Entry 6GND (X-ray diffraction, 2.89 A resolution); this record covers chains A and G of the 4 polymer chains in the assembly.

== Chain A (and G) ==
Molecule: Thioredoxin reductase
From: Clostridium acetobutylicum ATCC 824
Notes: chain G of this document is another copy of the same molecule, construct and numbering; everything in this record applies to it too
Reference sequence: Q97EM8 (Q97EM8_CLOAB); numbering as in UniProt (aligned over 1-285)
Sequence (288 residues; numbered -2 to 285; the number before each row is that of its first residue; numbers below 1 keep their minus sign (Gly-2 is residue -2)):
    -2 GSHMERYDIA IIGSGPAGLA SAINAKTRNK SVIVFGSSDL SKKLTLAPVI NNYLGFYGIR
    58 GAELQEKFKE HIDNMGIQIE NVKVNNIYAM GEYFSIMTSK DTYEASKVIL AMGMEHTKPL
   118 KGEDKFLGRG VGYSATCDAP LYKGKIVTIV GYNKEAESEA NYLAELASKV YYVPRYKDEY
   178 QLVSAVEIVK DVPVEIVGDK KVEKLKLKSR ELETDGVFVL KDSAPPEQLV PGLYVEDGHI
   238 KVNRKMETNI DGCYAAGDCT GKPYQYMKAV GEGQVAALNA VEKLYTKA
Unresolved in the structure: -2 to 1, 125-127, 284-285 (chain G: -2 to -1, 126-130, 285)
Differences from the reference sequence: expression tag (-2 to 0); engineered mutation Ser131 (Cys in Q97EM8)
Small-molecule neighbours: FAD (flavin-adenine dinucleotide): Ile9, Gly10, Ser11, Gly12, Pro13, Ala14, Phe32, Gly33, Ser34, Asp36, Leu37, Ser38, Lys40, Leu43, Ala44, Pro45, Val46, Ile47, Asn49, Val79, Lys80, Val81, Ala108, Met109, Gly110, Leu226, Gly254, Asp255, Tyr261, Gln262, Tyr263, Ala266
Reported in the primary citation:
  - conformationally variable residues (domain motion): Gly110 to Glu112, Pro222 to Pro223
  - specificity-determining residues: Pro137 to Tyr139, Pro260 to Tyr263 (by similarity / conservation)

== How chain A and chain G interact ==
Pairs across the interface (57; chain A residue first):
  Pro13(A) - Leu51(G)
  Leu16(A) - Leu51(G)  hydrophobic
  Ala17(A) - Met264(G)  hydrophobic
  Ile20(A) - Asn49(G)
  Ile20(A) - Leu51(G)  hydrophobic
  Asn21(A) - Asn49(G)
  Asn21(A) - Met264(G)
  Asn48(A) - His68(G)  hydrogen bond (backbone-side chain)
  Asn49(A) - Ile20(G)
  Asn49(A) - Asn21(G)
  Tyr50(A) - Leu51(G)  hydrogen bond (side chain-backbone)
  Tyr50(A) - His68(G)  hydrogen bond (backbone-side chain)
  Leu51(A) - Ile20(G)  hydrophobic
  Leu51(A) - Tyr50(G)  hydrogen bond (backbone-side chain)
  Leu51(A) - Phe65(G)  hydrophobic
  Leu51(A) - His68(G)
  Gly52(A) - Phe53(G)
  Gly52(A) - His68(G)  hydrogen bond (backbone-side chain)
  Phe53(A) - Gly52(G)
  Phe53(A) - Phe53(G)  hydrophobic
  Phe53(A) - His68(G)
  Tyr54(A) - His68(G)
  Tyr54(A) - Asn71(G)
  Tyr54(A) - Met72(G)  hydrophobic
  Lys64(A) - Gly52(G)
  Phe65(A) - Leu51(G)  hydrophobic
  Phe65(A) - Gly52(G)
  His68(A) - Asn48(G)  hydrogen bond (side chain-backbone)
  His68(A) - Tyr50(G)
  His68(A) - Leu51(G)
  His68(A) - Gly52(G)  hydrogen bond (side chain-backbone)
  His68(A) - Phe53(G)  hydrogen bond (side chain-backbone)
  Asn71(A) - Tyr54(G)
  Met72(A) - Tyr54(G)
  Val239(A) - Arg241(G)
  Thr257(A) - Arg241(G)
  Lys259(A) - Arg241(G)
  Pro260(A) - Leu275(G)  hydrophobic
  Gln262(A) - Gln271(G)
  Met264(A) - Ala17(G)  hydrophobic
  Met264(A) - Asn21(G)
  Met264(A) - Val267(G)  hydrophobic
  Met264(A) - Gly268(G)
  Met264(A) - Gln271(G)  hydrogen bond (backbone-side chain)
  Lys265(A) - Gly268(G)
  Lys265(A) - Gln271(G)  hydrogen bond (backbone-side chain)
  Lys265(A) - Val272(G)
  Val267(A) - Met264(G)  hydrophobic
  Gly268(A) - Met264(G)
  Glu269(A) - Arg241(G)  salt bridge
  Gln271(A) - Asn49(G)
  Gln271(A) - Gln262(G)
  Gln271(A) - Met264(G)
  Gln271(A) - Lys265(G)  hydrogen bond (side chain-backbone)
  Val272(A) - Lys265(G)
  Leu275(A) - Pro260(G)  hydrophobic
  Leu275(A) - Gln262(G)
Interface residues without a listed pair, chain A (32 interface residues in all): Arg25, Gly258
Interface residues without a listed pair, chain G (29 interface residues in all): Pro13, Leu16, Thr24, Lys64, Asn276

== Summary ==
Chain A and chain G form an interface of 32 and 29 residues respectively; the contacts include 11 hydrogen
bonds and 1 salt bridge. Polar contacts include Glu269(A)-Arg241(G), Asn48(A)-His68(G) and Tyr50(A)-Leu51(G).
Ligands of chain A: flavin-adenine dinucleotide. The paper reports specificity determinants Pro137(A) and
Pro260(A); conformational variability at Gly110(A) and Pro222(A).
Both chains are Thioredoxin reductase (Clostridium acetobutylicum ATCC 824). Entry 6GND (Crystal structure of
the complex of a Ferredoxin-Flavin Thioredoxin Reductase and a Thioredoxin from Clostridium acetobutylicum
...) was determined by X-ray diffraction, deposited together with 6GN9, 6GNA, 6GNB and 6GNC.
